4UE3 - chains LLL and MMM of the 4 polymer chains in the assembly; structure by X-ray diffraction, 1.40 A resolution.

# Chain LLL (and MMM)
Protein: Hydrogenase-1 large chain
From: Escherichia coli (strain K12)
Notes: EC 1.12.99.6; chain MMM of this document is another copy of the same molecule, construct and numbering; everything in this record applies to it too
Reference sequence: P0ACD8 (MBHL_ECOLI); residues 2-582 here = UniProt positions 2-582
Sequence (581 residues; each row starts with the number of its first residue):
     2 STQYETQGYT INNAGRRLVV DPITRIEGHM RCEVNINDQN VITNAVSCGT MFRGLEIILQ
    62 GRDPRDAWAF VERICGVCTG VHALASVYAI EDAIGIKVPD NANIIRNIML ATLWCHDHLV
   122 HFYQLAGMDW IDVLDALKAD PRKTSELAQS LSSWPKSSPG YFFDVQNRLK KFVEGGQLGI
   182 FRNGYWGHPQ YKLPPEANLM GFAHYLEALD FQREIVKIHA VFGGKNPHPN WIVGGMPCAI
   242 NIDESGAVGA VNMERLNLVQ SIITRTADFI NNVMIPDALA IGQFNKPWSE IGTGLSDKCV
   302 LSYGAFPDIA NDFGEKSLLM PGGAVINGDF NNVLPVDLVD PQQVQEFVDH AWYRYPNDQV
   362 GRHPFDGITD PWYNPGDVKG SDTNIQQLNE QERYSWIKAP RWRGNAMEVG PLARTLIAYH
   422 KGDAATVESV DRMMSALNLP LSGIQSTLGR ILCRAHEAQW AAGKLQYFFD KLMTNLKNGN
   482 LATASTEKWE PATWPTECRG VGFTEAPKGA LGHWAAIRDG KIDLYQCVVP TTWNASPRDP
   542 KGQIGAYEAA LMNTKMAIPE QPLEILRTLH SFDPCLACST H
Construct notes: engineered mutation Lys509 (Arg in P0ACD8)
Modified / non-standard residues: Cys79 (S-hydroxycysteine; CSO)
Swiss-Prot annotation at these positions:
  - binding site (Ni(2+)): Cys76, Cys79, Cys576, Cys579
Ion coordination: Mg2+: Glu57, Cys528; Ni2+: Cys76, Cys79, Cys576, Cys579; carbonmonoxide-(dicyano) iron Fe: Cys79, Cys579
Ligand contacts: carbonmonoxide-(dicyano) iron (FCO): Cys79, Val82, His83, Asp118, Ala507, Pro508, Lys509, Leu512, Val530, Pro531, Thr532, Cys576, Cys579

# How chain LLL and chain MMM interact
Contacting residue pairs - 27 pairs, chain LLL then chain MMM:
  Ser146(LLL) with Gln150(MMM)
  Gln150(LLL) with Ser146(MMM); Gln150(MMM), hydrogen bond; Ser159(MMM); Pro160(MMM)
  Ser154(LLL) with Ser159(MMM), hydrogen bond (backbone-side chain); Gly161(MMM); Tyr162(MMM)
  Trp155(LLL) with Ser159(MMM), hydrogen bond (backbone-side chain)
  Pro156(LLL) with Pro156(MMM); Lys157(MMM); Ser158(MMM), hydrogen bond (backbone-backbone); Ser159(MMM), hydrogen bond (backbone-backbone); Tyr162(MMM), hydrophobic
  Lys157(LLL) with Pro156(MMM); Lys157(MMM)
  Ser158(LLL) with Pro156(MMM), hydrogen bond (backbone-backbone); Ser159(MMM)
  Ser159(LLL) with Gln150(MMM); Ser154(MMM), hydrogen bond (side chain-backbone); Trp155(MMM), hydrogen bond (side chain-backbone); Pro156(MMM), hydrogen bond (backbone-backbone); Ser158(MMM)
  Pro160(LLL) with Gln150(MMM)
  Gly161(LLL) with Ser154(MMM)
  Tyr162(LLL) with Ser154(MMM), hydrogen bond (backbone-backbone); Pro156(MMM), hydrophobic
Other interface residues (no listed pair), chain LLL (12 interface residues in all): Asp165
Other interface residues (no listed pair), chain MMM (12 interface residues in all): Asp165

# Summary
The chain LLL/chain MMM interface involves 12 residues from each chain, with 10 hydrogen bonds. Polar pairs
include Gln150(LLL)-Gln150(MMM), Ser154(LLL)-Ser159(MMM) and Trp155(LLL)-Ser159(MMM). Bound to chain LLL:
carbonmonoxide-(dicyano) iron. Glu57(LLL) and Cys528(LLL) coordinate Mg2+. UniProt lists 4 Ni2+-binding
residues on chain LLL.
Chain LLL and chain MMM are both Hydrogenase-1 large chain (Escherichia coli (strain K12)); the structure, The
Mechanism of Hydrogen Activation by NiFe-hydrogenases and the Importance of the active site Arginine, was
determined by X-ray diffraction (same publication as 5A4F, 5A4I, 5A4M and 5ADU).
